7MLU - chains K and E of the 15 polymer chains in the assembly; structure by electron microscopy, 4.10 A resolution (low resolution: residue-level contacts below are approximate; hydrogen-bond / salt-bridge calls are withheld).

[Chain K]
Molecule: 3D1 Fab Light Chain
Source organism: Rattus norvegicus
Notes: antibody fragment or engineered binder
Chain sequence (107 residues; row label = number of the first residue in the row):
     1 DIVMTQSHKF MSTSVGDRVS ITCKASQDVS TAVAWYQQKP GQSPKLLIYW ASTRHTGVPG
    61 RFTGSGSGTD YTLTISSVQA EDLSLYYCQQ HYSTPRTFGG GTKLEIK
Not modelled in the structure: 1, 104-107
Disulfides: Cys23-Cys88

[Chain E]
Molecule: Glycine receptor alpha 1
Source organism: Sus scrofa
UniProt: F1RQB7 (F1RQB7_PIG); residues -27 to 428 here correspond to UniProt positions 1-456 (UniProt number = residue number + 28)
Chain sequence (456 residues; numbered -27 to 428; the number before each row is that of its first residue; numbers below 1 keep their minus sign (Met-27 is residue -27)):
   -27 MYRFNTLRLY LWETIVFFSL AASKEAEAAR SASKPMSPSD FLDKLMGRTS GYDARIRPNF
    33 KGPPVNVSCN IFINSFGSIA ETTMDYRVNI FLRQQWNDPR LAYNEYPDDS LDLDPSMLDS
    93 IWKPDLFFAN EKGAHFHEIT TDNKLLRISR NGNVLYSIRI TLTLACPMDL KNFPMDVQTC
   153 IMQLESFGYT MNDLIFEWQE QGAVQVADGL TLPQFILKEE KDLRYCTKHY NTGKFTCIEA
   213 RFHLERQMGY YLIQMYIPSL LIVILSWISF WINMDAAPAR VGLGITTVLT MTTQSSGSRA
   273 SLPKVSYVKA IDIWMAVCLL FVFSALLEYA AVNFVSRQHK ELLRFRRKRR HHKSPMLNLF
   333 QEDEAGEGRF NFSAYGMGPA CLQAKDGISV KGANNTTTNP PPAPSKSPEE MRKLFIQRAK
   393 KIDKISRIGF PMAFLIFNMF YWIIYKIVRR EDVHNQ
Not modelled in the structure: -27 to 8, 309-387, 420-428
Disulfides: Cys138-Cys152, Cys198-Cys209
Covalent attachments: N-acetylglucosamine (NAG) linked to Asn38
From the paper describing this entry:
  - post-translational modification sites: Asn38

[Interface between chain K and chain E]
Contacting residue pairs (7):
  Ser30(K) with Lys33(E); Gly34(E)
  Thr31(K) with Gly34(E); Pro35(E)
  Trp50(K) with Pro36(E); Met163(E); Asn164(E)
Other interface residues (no listed pair), chain K (5 interface residues in all): Val29, Tyr92

[Summary]
5 residues of chain K face 6 of chain E across their interface. Covalently linked N-acetylglucosamine: at
Asn38(E). The paper reports a modification site at Asn38(E).
Chain K is 3D1 Fab Light Chain (Rattus norvegicus) and chain E is Glycine receptor alpha 1 (Sus scrofa); the
structure, Cryo-EM reveals partially and fully assembled native glycine receptors,homomeric pentamer, was
determined by electron microscopy, deposited together with 7MLV and 7MLY.
